Entry 8DFA (electron microscopy, 2.80 A resolution); this record covers chains D and N of the 13 polymer chains in the assembly.

Chain D:
Protein: CRISPR-associated protein, TM1801 family
From: Desulfovibrio vulgaris str. Hildenborough
UniProtKB: Q72WF7 (Q72WF7_DESVH); residues 1-290 here = UniProt positions 1-290
Sequence (290 residues; each row starts with the number of its first residue):
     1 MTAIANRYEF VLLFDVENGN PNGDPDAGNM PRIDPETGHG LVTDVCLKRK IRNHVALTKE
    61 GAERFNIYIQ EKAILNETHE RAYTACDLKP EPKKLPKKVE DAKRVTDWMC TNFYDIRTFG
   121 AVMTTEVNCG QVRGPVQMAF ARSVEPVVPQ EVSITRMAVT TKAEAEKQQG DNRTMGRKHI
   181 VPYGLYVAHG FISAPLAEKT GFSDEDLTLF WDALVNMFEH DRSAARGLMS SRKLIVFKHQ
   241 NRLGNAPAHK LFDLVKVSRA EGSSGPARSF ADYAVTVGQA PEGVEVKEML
Not modelled in the structure: 167-170

Chain N:
Molecule: TS
Sequence (18 nucleotides; row label = number of the first residue in the row):
    16 TCGCCAGCCT GAGCATGG

Interface between chain D and chain N:
Residue-residue contacts - 13 pairs, chain D then chain N:
  Lys93(D) - DA27(N)  salt bridge to the phosphate
  Glu126(D) - DT25(N)  phosphate contact
  Glu126(D) - DG26(N)  phosphate contact
  Arg156(D) - DG18(N)  base contact
  Thr160(D) - DC19(N)  sugar contact
  Asn172(D) - DT16(N)  base contact
  Arg173(D) - DT16(N)  sugar contact
  Thr174(D) - DT16(N)  sugar contact
  Met175(D) - DT16(N)  base contact
  Met175(D) - DC17(N)  base contact
  Met175(D) - DG18(N)  base contact
  Gly176(D) - DG18(N)  base contact
  Arg177(D) - DG18(N)  base contact
Other interface residues (no listed pair), chain D (15 interface residues in all): Thr124, Thr125, Gln131, Thr161, Asp171
Other interface residues (no listed pair), chain N (8 interface residues in all): DC20

Summary:
15 residues of chain D face 8 of chain N across their interface, with 1 salt bridge. The salt-bridged pair is
Lys93(D)-DA27(N).
Chain D is CRISPR-associated protein, TM1801 family (Desulfovibrio vulgaris str. Hildenborough) and chain N is
TS; the structure, type I-C Cascade bound to ssDNA target, was determined by electron microscopy together with
8DEJ, 8DFS, 8DEX and 8DFO from the same study.
